8ZNE - chain A; structure by electron microscopy, 2.64 A resolution.

== Chain A ==
Name: Glutamate dehydrogenase
From: Thermococcus profundus
Notes: EC 1.4.1.3
UniProt: O74024 (DHE3_THEPR); residues 4-419 here = UniProt positions 4-419
Sequence (416 residues; row label = number of the first residue in the row):
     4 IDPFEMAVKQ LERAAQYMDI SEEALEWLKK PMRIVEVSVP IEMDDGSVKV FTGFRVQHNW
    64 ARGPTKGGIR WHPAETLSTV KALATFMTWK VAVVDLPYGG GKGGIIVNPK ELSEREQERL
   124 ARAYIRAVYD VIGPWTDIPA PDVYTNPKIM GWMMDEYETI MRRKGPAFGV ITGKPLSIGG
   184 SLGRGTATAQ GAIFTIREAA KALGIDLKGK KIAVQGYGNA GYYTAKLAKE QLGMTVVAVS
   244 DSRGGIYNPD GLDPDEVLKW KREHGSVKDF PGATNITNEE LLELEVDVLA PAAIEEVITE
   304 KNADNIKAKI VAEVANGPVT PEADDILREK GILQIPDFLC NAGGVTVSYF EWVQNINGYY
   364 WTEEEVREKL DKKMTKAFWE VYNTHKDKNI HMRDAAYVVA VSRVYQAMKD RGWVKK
Construct notes: engineered mutation Phe89 (Trp in O74024)
Swiss-Prot annotation at these positions:
  - active site: Lys105
  - binding site (NAD(+)): Gly219 to Tyr225

== Summary ==
UniProt lists active-site residue Lys105 and 7 NAD+-binding residues.
Chain A is Glutamate dehydrogenase (Thermococcus profundus); the structure, Cryo-EM structure of W89F mutated
Glutamate dehydrogenase from Thermococcus profundus in complex with NADP and GLU ..., was determined by
electron microscopy, deposited together with 8ZNB, 8ZNC, 8ZND, 8ZNG and 8ZMU.
